PDB entry 6F48 | X-ray diffraction, 1.50 A resolution | chain A

# Chain A
Molecule: Quinolinate synthase A
Source organism: Thermotoga maritima
Notes: EC 2.5.1.72
UniProtKB: Q9X1X7 (NADA_THEMA); numbering as in UniProt (aligned over 1-298)
Chain sequence (305 residues; row label = number of the first residue in the row; numbers below 1 keep their minus sign (Met-6 is residue -6)):
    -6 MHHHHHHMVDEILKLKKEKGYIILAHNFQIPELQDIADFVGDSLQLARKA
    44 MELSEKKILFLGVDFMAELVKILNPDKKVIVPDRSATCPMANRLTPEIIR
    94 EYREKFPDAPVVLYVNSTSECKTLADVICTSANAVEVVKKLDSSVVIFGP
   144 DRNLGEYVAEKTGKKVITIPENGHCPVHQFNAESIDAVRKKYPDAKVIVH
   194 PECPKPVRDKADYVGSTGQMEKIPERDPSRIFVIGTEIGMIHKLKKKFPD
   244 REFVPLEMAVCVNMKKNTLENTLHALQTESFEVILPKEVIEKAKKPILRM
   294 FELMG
Unresolved in the structure: -6 to -4
Construct notes: initiating methionine (-6); expression tag (-5 to 0); engineered mutation Phe21 (Tyr in Q9X1X7), Arg219 (Lys in Q9X1X7)
Ion coordination: 4Fe-4S cluster Fe: Cys81, Cys168, Cys254 (together with 5-hydroxy,-4,5-dihydroquinolinate, XQB)
Ligand contacts:
  - 4Fe-4S cluster (SF4): Phe21, Val56, Cys81, Pro82, Met83, Asn109, Cys168, Pro169, Val170, His171, Glu195, Cys254, Met257
  - XQB / 5-hydroxy,-4,5-dihydroquinolinate: His19, Phe21, Asp35, Ser36, Phe58, Met59, Tyr107, Val108, Asn109, Ser124, His171, His193, Glu195, Ser209, Thr210, Gly211, Met257
Curated features (UniProtKB/Swiss-Prot):
  - binding site (iminosuccinate): His19, Ser36, Tyr107 to Asn109, Ser124, His193 to Glu195, Thr210
  - binding site ([4Fe-4S] cluster): Cys81, Cys168, Cys254

# Overview
Bound to chain A: 4Fe-4S cluster and XQB / 5-hydroxy,-4,5-dihydroquinolinate. The 4Fe-4S cluster Fe site is
built by Cys81, Cys168 and Cys254. From UniProt: 10 iminosuccinate-binding residues and 3 [4Fe-4S]
cluster-binding residues.
Chain A is Quinolinate synthase A (Thermotoga maritima); the structure, Structure of quinolinate synthase with
reaction intermediates X and Y, was determined by X-ray diffraction, deposited together with 6F4D, 6F4L and
6G74.
